3UNG - chain C; structure by X-ray diffraction, 2.31 A resolution.

# Chain C
Molecule: Cmr2dHD
From: Pyrococcus furiosus
Reference sequence: Q8U1S6 (Q8U1S6_PYRFU); numbering as in UniProt (aligned over 215-871)
Amino-acid sequence (693 residues; numbered 179 to 871; the number before each row is that of its first residue):
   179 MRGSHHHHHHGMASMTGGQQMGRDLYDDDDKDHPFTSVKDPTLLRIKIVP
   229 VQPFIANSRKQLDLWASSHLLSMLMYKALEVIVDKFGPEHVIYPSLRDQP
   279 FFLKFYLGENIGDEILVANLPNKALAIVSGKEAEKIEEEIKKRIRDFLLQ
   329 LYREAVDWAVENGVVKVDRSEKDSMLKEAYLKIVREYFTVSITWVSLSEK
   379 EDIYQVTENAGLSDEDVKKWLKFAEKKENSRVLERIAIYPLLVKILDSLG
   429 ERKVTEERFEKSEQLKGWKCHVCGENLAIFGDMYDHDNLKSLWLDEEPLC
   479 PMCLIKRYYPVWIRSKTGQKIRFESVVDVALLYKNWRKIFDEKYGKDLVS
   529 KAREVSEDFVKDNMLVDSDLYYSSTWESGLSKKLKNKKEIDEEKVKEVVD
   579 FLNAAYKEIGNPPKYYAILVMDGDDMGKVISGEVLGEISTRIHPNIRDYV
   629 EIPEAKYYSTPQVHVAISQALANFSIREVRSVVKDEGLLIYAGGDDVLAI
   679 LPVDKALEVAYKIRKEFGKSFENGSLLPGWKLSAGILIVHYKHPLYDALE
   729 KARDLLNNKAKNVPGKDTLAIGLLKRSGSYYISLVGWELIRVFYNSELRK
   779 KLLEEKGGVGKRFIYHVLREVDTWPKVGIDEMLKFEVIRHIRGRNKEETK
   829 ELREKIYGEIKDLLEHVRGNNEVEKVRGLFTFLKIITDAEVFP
Unresolved in the structure: 179-214, 376-414, 436-444, 559-568, 606-637, 699-707, 782-787, 820-823
Sequence notes: expression tag (179-214)
Swiss-Prot annotation at these positions:
  - binding site (Zn(2+)): Cys448, Cys451, Cys478, Cys481
  - binding site (Mn(2+)): Asp600, Glu656, Asp673, Asp674, Glu694, Glu700
  - mutagenesis: Ser246 (S246A: No effect on pre-crRNA cleavage), Ser250 (S250A: No effect on pre-crRNA cleavage), Asp600 (D600N: No effect on pre-crRNA cleavage), Asp673 to Asp674 (No effect on pre-crRNA cleavage), Asp673 (D673N: No effect on pre-crRNA cleavage)
Ion coordination: Zn2+: Cys448, Cys451, Cys478, Cys481; Ca2+ site 1: Asp600, Asp673, Asp674 (together with ADP); Ca2+ site 2: Asp600, Gly601, Asp673
Small-molecule neighbours: ADP (adenosine-5'-diphosphate): Val229, Gln230, Ile233, Ser246, Leu249, Ser250, Ala296, Leu298, Asn300, Asp600, Tyr669, Asp674
What the authors report for this chain:
  - contacts within the chain: Cys448-Cys481, Cys451-Cys478
  - conformationally variable residues (order/disorder transition): Val229 to Ala234
  - binding site for ADP: Val229, Ile233, Ser246, Ser250, Tyr669, Asp674
  - Ca2+ coordination: Asp600, Gly601, Asp673, Asp674

# Overview
Bound to chain C: ADP. The Zn2+ site is built by Cys448, Cys451, Cys478 and Cys481. Curated annotation
(UniProt) lists 4 Zn2+-binding residues, 6 Mn2+-binding residues and 5 mutagenesis sites. The paper reports a
binding site for ADP at Val229, Ile233 and Ser246 among others; Ca2+ coordination by Asp600, Gly601 and Asp673
among others.
Chain C is Cmr2dHD (Pyrococcus furiosus); the structure, Structure of the Cmr2 subunit of the CRISPR RNA
silencing complex, was determined by X-ray diffraction together with 3UR3 from the same study.
